PDB entry 3SQ0 | X-ray diffraction, 2.00 A resolution | chains A and P of the 3 polymer chains in the assembly

Chain A:
Name: DNA polymerase
Organism: Enterobacteria phage RB69
Notes: EC 2.7.7.7
UniProt: Q38087 (DPOL_BPR69); residues 1-903 here = UniProt positions 1-903
Chain sequence (903 residues; numbered 1 to 903; the number before each row is that of its first residue):
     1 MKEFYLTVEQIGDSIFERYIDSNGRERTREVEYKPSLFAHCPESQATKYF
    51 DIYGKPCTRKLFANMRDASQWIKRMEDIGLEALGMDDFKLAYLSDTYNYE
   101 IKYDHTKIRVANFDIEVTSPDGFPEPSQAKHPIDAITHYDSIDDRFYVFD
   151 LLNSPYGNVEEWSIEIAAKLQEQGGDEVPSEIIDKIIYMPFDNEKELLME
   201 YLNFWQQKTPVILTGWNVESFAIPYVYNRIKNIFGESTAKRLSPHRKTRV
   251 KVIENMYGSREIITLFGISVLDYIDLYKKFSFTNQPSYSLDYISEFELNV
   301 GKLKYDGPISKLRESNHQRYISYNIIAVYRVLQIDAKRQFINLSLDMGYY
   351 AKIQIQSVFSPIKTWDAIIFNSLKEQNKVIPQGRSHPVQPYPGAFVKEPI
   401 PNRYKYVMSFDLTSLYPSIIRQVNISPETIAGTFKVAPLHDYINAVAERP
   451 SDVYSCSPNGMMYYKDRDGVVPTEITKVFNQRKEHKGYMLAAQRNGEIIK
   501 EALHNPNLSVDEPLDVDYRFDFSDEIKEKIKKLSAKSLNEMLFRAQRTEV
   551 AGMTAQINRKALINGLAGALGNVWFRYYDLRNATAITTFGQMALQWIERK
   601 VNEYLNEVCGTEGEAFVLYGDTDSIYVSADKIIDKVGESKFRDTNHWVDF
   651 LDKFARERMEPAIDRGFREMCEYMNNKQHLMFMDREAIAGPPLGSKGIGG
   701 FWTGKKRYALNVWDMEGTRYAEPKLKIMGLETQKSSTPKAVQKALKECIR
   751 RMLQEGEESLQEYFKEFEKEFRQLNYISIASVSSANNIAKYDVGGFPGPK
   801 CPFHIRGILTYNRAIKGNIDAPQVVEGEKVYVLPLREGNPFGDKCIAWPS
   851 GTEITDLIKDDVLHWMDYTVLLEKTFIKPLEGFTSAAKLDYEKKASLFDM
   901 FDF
Construct notes: engineered mutation Ala222 (Asp in Q38087), Ala327 (Asp in Q38087), Ala561 (Leu in Q38087), Gly565 (Ser in Q38087), Ala567 (Tyr in Q38087)
Ion coordination: Mn2+ site 1: Asp114, Glu116; Mn2+ site 2: Asp411, Leu412, Asp623 (together with DUP); Mn2+ site 3: Asp411, Asp623 (together with DUP); Mn2+ site 4 near Glu686 (its only coordinating residue here)
Ligand contacts: DUP (2'-deoxyuridine 5'-alpha,beta-imido-triphosphate): Asp411, Leu412, Thr413, Ser414, Leu415, Tyr416, Pro417, Arg482, Lys560, Asn564, Thr622, Asp623
Swiss-Prot annotation at these positions:
  - region: Thr248 to Thr264 (Beta hairpin), Lys705 to Tyr708 (Binding of DNA in B-conformation), Leu897 to Phe903 (Interaction with the polymerase clamp)
  - binding site (Mg(2+)): Asp114, Glu116, Asp411, Leu412, Asp623
  - binding site (substrate): Ser414 to Tyr416, Arg482, Lys560
  - site: Asp621 (Optimization of metal coordination by the polymerase active site), Lys706 (Optimization of metal coordination by the polymerase active site), Asp714 (Essential for viral replication)
  - mutagenesis: Leu415 (L415A/G: Decreases base selectivity by several hundred fold; L415G/F: Increased misinsertion, increased mismatch extension and inefficient proofreading; L415M: No effect on base selectivity), Asp621 (D621A: Drastic decrease in the efficiency of incorporation of dGMP), Lys706 (K706A: Almost complete loss of polymerase activity), Asp714 (D714A: Complete loss of viral replication)

Chain P:
Molecule: 13-nt DNA strand
Sequence (13 nucleotides; row label = number of the first residue in the row):
   103 GCGGACTGCTTAC
Modified positions: DOC (2',3'-dideoxycytidine-5'-monophosphate) at position 115

How chain A and chain P interact:
Pairs across the interface - 23 pairs, chain A then chain P:
  Asn284(A) - DT112(P)  phosphate contact
  Asn284(A) - DT113(P)  hydrogen bond to the phosphate
  Asp621(A) - DOC_115(P)  sugar contact
  Thr622(A) - DOC_115(P)  sugar contact
  Lys706(A) - DA114(P)  hydrogen bond to the base
  Tyr708(A) - DOC_115(P)  hydrogen bond to the phosphate
  Met728(A) - DA114(P)  phosphate contact
  Met728(A) - DOC_115(P)  phosphate contact
  Gly729(A) - DT113(P)  phosphate contact
  Gly729(A) - DA114(P)  hydrogen bond to the phosphate
  Gln733(A) - DT113(P)  phosphate contact
  Gln733(A) - DA114(P)  phosphate contact
  Lys734(A) - DT113(P)  sugar contact
  Ser735(A) - DT113(P)  hydrogen bond to the phosphate
  Ser783(A) - DC111(P)  hydrogen bond to the phosphate
  Ser783(A) - DT112(P)  phosphate contact
  Ser784(A) - DC111(P)  phosphate contact
  Ser784(A) - DT112(P)  hydrogen bond to the phosphate
  Asn786(A) - DC111(P)  phosphate contact
  Lys790(A) - DG110(P)  salt bridge to the phosphate
  Tyr791(A) - DG110(P)  hydrogen bond to the phosphate
  His804(A) - DG110(P)  phosphate contact
  His804(A) - DC111(P)  salt bridge to the phosphate
Interface residues without a listed pair, chain A (24 interface residues in all): Tyr257, Asp623, Tyr626, Ile727, Ser736, Val782, Pro802, Lys829
Interface residues without a listed pair, chain P (7 interface residues in all): DT109

In short:
24 residues of chain A face 7 of chain P across their interface, with 8 hydrogen bonds and 2 salt bridges.
Polar contacts include Lys706(A)-DA114(P), Asn284(A)-DT113(P) and Tyr708(A)-DOC_115(P). Ligands of chain A:
compound DUP.
Here chain A is DNA polymerase (Enterobacteria phage RB69) and chain P is a 13-nt DNA strand. Entry 3SQ0 (DNA
Polymerase(L561A/S565G/Y567A) Ternary Complex with dUpNpp Opposite dA (Mn2+)) was determined by X-ray
diffraction (same publication as 3S9H, 3SCX, 3SI6, 3SJJ, 3SNN, 3SPY, 3SPZ and 3SQ1).
